6UPK - chains F and I of the 10 polymer chains in the assembly; structure by electron microscopy, 4.90 A resolution (low resolution: residue-level contacts below are approximate; hydrogen-bond / salt-bridge calls are withheld).

Chain F:
Protein: Histone H4
Source organism: Homo sapiens
UniProtKB: P62805 (H4_HUMAN); residues 0-102 here correspond to UniProt positions 1-103 (UniProt number = residue number + 1)
Amino-acid sequence (103 residues; numbered 0 to 102; the number before each row is that of its first residue; numbering starts at 0):
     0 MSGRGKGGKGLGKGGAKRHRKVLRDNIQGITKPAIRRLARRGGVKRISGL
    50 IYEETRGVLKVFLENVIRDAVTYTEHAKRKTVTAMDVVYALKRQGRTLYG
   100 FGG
Unresolved in the structure: 0-22
Swiss-Prot annotation at these positions:
  - DNA-binding region: Lys16 to Lys20
  - modified residue: Ser1 (N-acetylserine), Arg3 (Asymmetric dimethylarginine), Lys5 (N6-(2-hydroxyisobutyryl)lysine), Lys8 (N6-(2-hydroxyisobutyryl)lysine), Lys12 (N6-(2-hydroxyisobutyryl)lysine), Lys16 (N6-(2-hydroxyisobutyryl)lysine), Lys20 (N6,N6,N6-trimethyllysine), Lys31 (N6-(2-hydroxyisobutyryl)lysine), Lys44 (N6-(2-hydroxyisobutyryl)lysine), Ser47 (Phosphoserine), Tyr51 (Phosphotyrosine), Lys59 (N6-(2-hydroxyisobutyryl)lysine), Lys77 (N6-(2-hydroxyisobutyryl)lysine), Lys79 (N6-(2-hydroxyisobutyryl)lysine), Thr80 (Phosphothreonine), Tyr88 (Phosphotyrosine), Lys91 (N6-(2-hydroxyisobutyryl)lysine)
  - cross-link (Glycyl lysine isopeptide (Lys-Gly)): Lys12 (interchain with G-Cter in SUMO2), Lys20 (interchain with G-Cter in SUMO2), Lys31 (interchain with G-Cter in SUMO2), Lys59 (interchain with G-Cter in SUMO2), Lys79 (interchain with G-Cter in SUMO2), Lys91 (interchain with G-Cter in SUMO2)

Chain I:
Molecule: 79-nt DNA strand
Sequence (79 nucleotides; numbered -39 to 39; the number before each row is that of its first residue; numbers below 1 keep their minus sign (DT-39 is residue -39)):
   -39 TCGTAGACAGCTCTAGCACCGCTTAAACGCACGTACGCGCTGTCCCCCGC
    11 GTTTTAACCGCCAAGGGGATTACTCCCTA
Unresolved in the structure: 33-39

How chain F and chain I interact:
Contacting residue pairs (10):
  Arg39(F) - DC8(I)
  Arg45(F) - DC6(I)
  Arg45(F) - DC7(I)
  Ile46(F) - DC7(I)
  Ile46(F) - DC8(I)
  Ser47(F) - DC7(I)
  Gly48(F) - DC7(I)
  Arg78(F) - DG28(I)
  Lys79(F) - DG27(I)
  Lys79(F) - DG28(I)
Also at the interface, not in a pair above, chain F (9 interface residues in all): Arg35, Thr80
Also at the interface, not in a pair above, chain I (6 interface residues in all): DG26

In short:
9 residues of chain F face 6 of chain I across their interface. Curated annotation (UniProt) lists a
DNA-binding region on chain F.
Chain F is Histone H4 (Homo sapiens) and chain I is a 79-nt DNA strand; the structure, Structure of
FACT_subnucleosome complex 1, was determined by electron microscopy together with 6UPL from the same study.
